PDB entry 8Y69 | electron microscopy, 3.38 A resolution | chains D and H of the 8 polymer chains in the assembly

== Chain D ==
Protein: Leucine-rich repeat-containing G-protein coupled receptor 4
From: Homo sapiens
Reference sequence: Q9BXB1 (LGR4_HUMAN); residue numbers follow UniProt; this construct covers 33-820
Sequence (788 residues; numbered 33 to 820; the number before each row is that of its first residue):
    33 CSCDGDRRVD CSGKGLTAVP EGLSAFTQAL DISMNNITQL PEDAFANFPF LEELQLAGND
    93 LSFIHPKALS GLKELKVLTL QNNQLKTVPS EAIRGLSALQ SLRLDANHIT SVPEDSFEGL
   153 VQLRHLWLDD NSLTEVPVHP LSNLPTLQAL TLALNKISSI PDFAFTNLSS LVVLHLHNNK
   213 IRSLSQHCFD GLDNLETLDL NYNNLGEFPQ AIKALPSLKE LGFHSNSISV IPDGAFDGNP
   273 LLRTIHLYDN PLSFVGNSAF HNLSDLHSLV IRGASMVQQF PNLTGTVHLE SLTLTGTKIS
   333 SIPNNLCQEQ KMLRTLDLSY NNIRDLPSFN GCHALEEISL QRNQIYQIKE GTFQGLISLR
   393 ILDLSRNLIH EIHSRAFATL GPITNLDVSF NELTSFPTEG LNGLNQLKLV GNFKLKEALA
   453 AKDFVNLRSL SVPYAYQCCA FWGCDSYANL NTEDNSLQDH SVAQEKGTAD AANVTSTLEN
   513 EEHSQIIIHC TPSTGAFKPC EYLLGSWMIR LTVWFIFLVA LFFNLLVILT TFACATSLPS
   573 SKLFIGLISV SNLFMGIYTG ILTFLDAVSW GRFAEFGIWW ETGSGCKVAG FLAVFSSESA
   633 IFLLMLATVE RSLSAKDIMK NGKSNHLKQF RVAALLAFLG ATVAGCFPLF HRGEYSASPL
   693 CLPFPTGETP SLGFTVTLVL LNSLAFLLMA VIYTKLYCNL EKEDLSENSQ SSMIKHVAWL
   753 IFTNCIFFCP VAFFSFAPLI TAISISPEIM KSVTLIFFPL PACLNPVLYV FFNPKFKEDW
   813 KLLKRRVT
Disordered / not traced: 477-517, 650-656, 734-738
Sequence notes: conflict Ala78 (Lys in Q9BXB1), Cys566 (Ser in Q9BXB1), Ala567 (Cys in Q9BXB1)
Cystine bridges: Cys33-Cys43, Cys339-Cys364, Cys618-Cys693
Curated features (UniProtKB/Swiss-Prot):
  - glycosylation (N-linked (GlcNAc...) asparagine): Asn68, Asn199, Asn294, Asn314, Asn505
  - natural variant: Ile96 (I96V: In DPSL; uncertain significance), Gly363 (G363C: In DPSL; uncertain significance)
From the paper describing this entry:
  - binding site for cholesterol: Phe804
  - mutagenesis - W751A, F804A: decreased signaling in response to RSPO1
  - mutagenesis - Q742K: decreased signaling

== Chain H ==
Protein: E3 ubiquitin-protein ligase ZNRF3
From: Homo sapiens
Notes: EC 2.3.2.27
Reference sequence: Q9ULT6 (ZNRF3_HUMAN); residues 56-243 here = UniProt positions 56-243
Sequence (188 residues; each row starts with the number of its first residue):
    56 KETAFVEVVL FESSPSGDYT TYTTGLTGRF SRAGATLSAE GEIVQMHPLG LCNNNDEEDL
   116 YEYGWVGVVK LEQPELDPKP CLTVLGKAKR AVQRGATAVI FDVSENPEAI DQLNQGSEDP
   176 LKRPVVYVKG ADAIKLMNIV NKQKVARARI QHRPPRQPTE YFDMGIFLAF FVVVSLVCLI
   236 LLVKIKLK
Disordered / not traced: 68-74, 213-214
Cystine bridges: Cys107-Cys136
Curated features (UniProtKB/Swiss-Prot):
  - mutagenesis: Pro103 (P103A: Abolishes interaction with RSPO1 and prevents subsequent membrane clearance)

== Interface between chain D and chain H ==
Contacting residue pairs (9; chain D residue first):
  Gln438(D) with Lys177(H)
  Tyr729(D) with Lys239(H)
  Trp751(D) with Leu236(H); Ile240(H)
  Phe754(D) with Val232(H); Leu236(H), hydrophobic
  Ile758(D) with Val232(H), hydrophobic
  Phe766(D) with Ile221(H), hydrophobic
  Ile781(D) with Phe222(H), hydrophobic
Other interface residues (no listed pair), chain D (9 interface residues in all): Ala750, Phe759
Other interface residues (no listed pair), chain H (9 interface residues in all): Val229, Cys233

== In short ==
The chain D/chain H interface involves 9 residues from each chain. Curated annotation (UniProt) lists one
mutagenesis site on chain H. From the paper: a binding site for cholesterol at Phe804(D); W751A and F804A of
chain D reduce signaling in response to RSPO1.
Chain D is Leucine-rich repeat-containing G-protein coupled receptor 4 and chain H is E3 ubiquitin-protein
ligase ZNRF3, both from Homo sapiens; the structure, LGR4-RSPO2-ZNRF3 (2:2:2), was determined by electron
microscopy together with 8XFP, 8XFS and 8XFT from the same study.
